6O52 - chain A; structure by X-ray diffraction, 3.20 A resolution.

== Chain A ==
Protein: Acetylcholinesterase
Source organism: Homo sapiens
Notes: EC 3.1.1.7
Reference sequence: P22303 (ACES_HUMAN); residues 1-547 here correspond to UniProt positions 32-578 (UniProt number = residue number + 31)
Chain sequence (550 residues; row label = number of the first residue in the row; numbers below 1 keep their minus sign (Gly-2 is residue -2)):
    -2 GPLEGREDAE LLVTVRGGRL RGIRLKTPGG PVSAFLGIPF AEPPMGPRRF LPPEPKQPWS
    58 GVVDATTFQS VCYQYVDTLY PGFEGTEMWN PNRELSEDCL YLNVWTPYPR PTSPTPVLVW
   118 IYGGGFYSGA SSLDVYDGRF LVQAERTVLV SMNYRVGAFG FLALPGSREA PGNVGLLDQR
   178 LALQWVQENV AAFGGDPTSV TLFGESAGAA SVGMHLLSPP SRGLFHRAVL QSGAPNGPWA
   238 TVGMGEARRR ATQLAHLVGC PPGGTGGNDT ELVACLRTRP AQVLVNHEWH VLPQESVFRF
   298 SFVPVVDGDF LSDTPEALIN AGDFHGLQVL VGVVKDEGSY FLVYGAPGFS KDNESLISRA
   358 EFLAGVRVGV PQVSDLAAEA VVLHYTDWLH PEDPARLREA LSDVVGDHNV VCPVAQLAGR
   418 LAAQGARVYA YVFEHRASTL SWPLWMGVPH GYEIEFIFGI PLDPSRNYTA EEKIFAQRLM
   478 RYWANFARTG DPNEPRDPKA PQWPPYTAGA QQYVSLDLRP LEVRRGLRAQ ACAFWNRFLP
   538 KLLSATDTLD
Unresolved in the structure: -2 to 3, 544-547
Construct notes: expression tag (-2 to 0)
Swiss-Prot annotation at these positions:
  - active site: Ser203 (Acyl-ester intermediate), Glu334 (Charge relay system), His447 (Charge relay system)
  - binding site (galanthamine): Trp86, Glu202, Ser203, Tyr337
  - binding site (huperzine A): Trp86, Tyr133, Tyr337
  - binding site (huprine W): Gly122, Ser203, Trp439, His447
  - glycosylation (N-linked (GlcNAc...) asparagine): Asn265, Asn350, Asn464
Disulfide bonds: Cys69-Cys96, Cys257-Cys272, Cys409-Cys529
Residues lining bound ligands: EBW (4-(5-{4-[dimethyl(prop-2-enyl)ammonio]phenyl}-3-oxopentyl)-N,N-dimethyl-N-prop-2-enylbenzenaminium): Tyr72, Leu76, Trp86, Gly120, Gly121, Tyr124, Tyr133, Glu202, Ser203, Trp286, Phe295, Phe297, Tyr337, Phe338, Tyr341, His447, Tyr449
Reported in the primary citation:
  - conformationally variable residues (loop rearrangement): Gly261 to Asn265
  - catalytic residues: His447 (citing earlier work)

== In short ==
Bound to chain A: compound EBW. Curated annotation (UniProt) lists 3 active-site residues, 4
galanthamine-binding residues, 3 huperzine A-binding residues and 4 huprine W-binding residues. The paper
reports the catalytic residue His447; conformational variability at Gly261.
Chain A is Acetylcholinesterase (Homo sapiens); the structure, Room temperature structure of binary complex of
native hAChE with BW284c51, was determined by X-ray diffraction (same publication as 6O4W, 6O4X and 6O50).
